6MTN - chains G and H of the 6 polymer chains in the assembly; structure by X-ray diffraction, 2.50 A resolution.

== Chain G ==
Protein: Envelope glycoprotein gp160
Source organism: Human immunodeficiency virus 1
Notes: fragment: gp120
Reference sequence: Q2N0S6 (Q2N0S6_9HIV1); the construct lacks a stretch of the UniProt sequence and is renumbered around it, so the offset changes along the chain: 31-141 = UniProt 30-140; 150-185 = UniProt 141-176; 188-309 = UniProt 187-308; 312-321 = UniProt 309-318; 2 more segments
Sequence (481 residues; numbered 31 to 513 plus 11 insertion-coded residues; 13 numbers in that range are skipped by the numbering (no residue carries them; nothing is unmodelled there); the number before each row is that of its first residue; a row labelled like 185A-185J holds insertion residues (185A, then the next letters in order)):
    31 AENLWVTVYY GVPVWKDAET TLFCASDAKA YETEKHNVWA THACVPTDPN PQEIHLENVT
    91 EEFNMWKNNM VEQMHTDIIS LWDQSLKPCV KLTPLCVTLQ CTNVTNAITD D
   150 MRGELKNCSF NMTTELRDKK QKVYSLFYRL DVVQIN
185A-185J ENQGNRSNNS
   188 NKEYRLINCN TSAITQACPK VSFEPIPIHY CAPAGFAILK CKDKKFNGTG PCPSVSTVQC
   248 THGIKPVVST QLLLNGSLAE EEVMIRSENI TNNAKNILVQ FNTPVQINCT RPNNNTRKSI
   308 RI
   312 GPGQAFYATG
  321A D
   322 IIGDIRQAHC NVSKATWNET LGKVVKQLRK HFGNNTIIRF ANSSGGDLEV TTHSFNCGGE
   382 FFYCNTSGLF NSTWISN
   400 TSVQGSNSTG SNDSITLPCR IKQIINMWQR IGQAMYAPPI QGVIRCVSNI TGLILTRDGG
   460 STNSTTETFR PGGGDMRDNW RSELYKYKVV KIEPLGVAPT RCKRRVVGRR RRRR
Unresolved in the structure: 31, 61-64, 185A-185J, 400-411, 459-464, 505-513
Cystine bridges: Cys54-Cys74, Cys119-Cys205, Cys126-Cys196, Cys131-Cys157, Cys218-Cys247, Cys228-Cys239, Cys296-Cys331, Cys378-Cys445, Cys385-Cys418
Covalent attachments: glycan linked to Asn88, Asn332; N-acetylglucosamine (NAG) linked to Asn133, Asn156, Asn160, Asn197, Asn234, Asn262, Asn276, Asn295, Asn301, Asn355, Asn363, Asn386, Asn392, Asn448
Differences from the reference sequence: engineered mutation Ala137 (Asn136 in Q2N0S6); conflict Asn332 (Thr330 in Q2N0S6), Cys501 (Ala498 in Q2N0S6); expression tag (509-513)
Residues lining bound ligands: JYJ ({4-[1-(3-chlorophenyl)cyclopropane-1-carbonyl]piperazin-1-yl}(thiophen-3-yl)methanone): Ile109, Trp112, Asp113, Leu116, Val255, Ser375, Phe376, Asn377, Phe382, Tyr384, Ile424, Asn425, Met426, Trp427, Gln428, Gln432, Ala433, Met434, Met475
Reported in the primary citation:
  - binding site for JYJ: Trp112, Val255, Trp427, Met475

== Chain H ==
Protein: 3H109L Fab heavy chain
Source organism: Homo sapiens
Notes: antibody fragment or engineered binder
Sequence (244 residues; each row starts with the number of its first residue; a row labelled like 82A-82C holds insertion residues (82A, then the next letters in order)):
     1 QVQLQESGPG LVKPSETLSL TCTVSGGSIS NYYWSWIRQS PGKGLEWIGY ISDSESTNYN
    61 PSLKSRVIIS VDTSKNQLSL KL
82A-82C NSV
    83 TAADSAIYYC ARAQQGKR
100A-100R IYGMVSFGEFFYYYYMDV
   101 WGKGTTVTVS SASTKGPSVF PLAPSSKSTS GGTAALGCLV KDYFPEPVTV SWNSGALTSG
   161 VHTFPAVLQS SGLYSLSSVV TVPSSSLGTQ TYICNVNHKP SNTKVDKKVE PKSCDKGLEV
   221 LFQ
Unresolved in the structure: 126-131, 212-223
Cystine bridges: Cys22-Cys92

== Interface between chain G and chain H ==
Pairs across the interface (9):
  Ile138(G) with Tyr100B(H)
  Asp325(G) with Tyr100B(H)
  Arg327(G) with Gly100C(H); Glu100I(H), salt bridge
  Gln328(G) with Phe100G(H); Glu100I(H), hydrogen bond (backbone-side chain)
  His330(G) with Met100D(H)
  Thr415(G) with Met100D(H)
  Pro417(G) with Phe100G(H), hydrophobic
Other interface residues (no listed pair), chain G (9 interface residues in all): Thr139, Ile326
Other interface residues (no listed pair), chain H (6 interface residues in all): Phe100J

== Overview ==
The interface between chain G and chain H involves 9 residues on one side and 6 on the other, with 1 hydrogen
bond and 1 salt bridge. Polar contacts include Arg327(G)-Glu100I(H) and Gln328(G)-Glu100I(H). Ligands of chain
G: compound JYJ. The paper reports a binding site for JYJ at Trp112(G), Val255(G) and Trp427(G) among others.
Here chain G is Envelope glycoprotein gp160 (Human immunodeficiency virus 1) and chain H is 3H109L Fab heavy
chain (Homo sapiens). Entry 6MTN (Crystal Structure of HIV-1 BG505 SOSIP.664 Prefusion Env Trimer Bound to
Small Molecule HIV-1 Entry Inhibitor ...) was determined by X-ray diffraction together with 6MTJ, 6MU6, 6MU7,
6MU8, 6MUF and 6MUG from the same study.
